1S9W - chains A and B of the 3 polymer chains in the assembly; structure by X-ray diffraction, 2.20 A resolution.

# Chain A
Protein: HLA class I histocompatibility antigen, A-2 alpha chain
Source organism: Homo sapiens
Notes: fragment: Extracellular Domains alpha1, alpha2, alpha3
UniProt: P01892 (1A02_HUMAN); residues 1-274 here correspond to UniProt positions 25-298 (UniProt number = residue number + 24)
Chain sequence (274 residues; numbered 1 to 274; the number before each row is that of its first residue):
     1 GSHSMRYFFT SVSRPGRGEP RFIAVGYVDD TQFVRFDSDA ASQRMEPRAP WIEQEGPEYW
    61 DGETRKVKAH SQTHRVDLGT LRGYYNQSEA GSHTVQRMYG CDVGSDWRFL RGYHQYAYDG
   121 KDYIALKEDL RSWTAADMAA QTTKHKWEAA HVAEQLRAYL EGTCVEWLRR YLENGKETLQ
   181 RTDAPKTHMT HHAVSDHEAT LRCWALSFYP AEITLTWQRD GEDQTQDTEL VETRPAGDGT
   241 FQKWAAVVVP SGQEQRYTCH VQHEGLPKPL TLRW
Cystine bridges: C101-C164, C203-C259

# Chain B
Protein: Beta-2-microglobulin
Source organism: Homo sapiens
UniProt: P61769 (B2MG_HUMAN); residues 1-99 here correspond to UniProt positions 21-119 (UniProt number = residue number + 20)
Chain sequence (100 residues; each row starts with the number of its first residue; numbering starts at 0):
     0 MIQRTPKIQV YSRHPAENGK SNFLNCYVSG FHPSDIEVDL LKNGERIEKV EHSDLSFSKD
    60 WSFYLLYYTE FTPTEKDEYA CRVNHVTLSQ PKIVKWDRDM
Cystine bridges: C25-C80
Construct notes: initiating methionine (0)
Curated features (UniProtKB/Swiss-Prot):
  - modified residue: Q2 (Pyrrolidone carboxylic acid)
  - glycosylation: I1 (N-linked (Glc) (glycation) isoleucine), K19 (N-linked (Glc) (glycation) lysine), K41 (N-linked (Glc) (glycation) lysine), K48 (N-linked (Glc) (glycation) lysine), K58 (N-linked (Glc) (glycation) lysine), K91 (N-linked (Glc) (glycation) lysine), K94 (N-linked (Glc) (glycation) lysine)

# Interface between chain A and chain B
Contacting residue pairs - 53 pairs, chain A then chain B:
  F8(A) with F56(B), hydrophobic
  F9(A) with F56(B)
  T10(A) with F56(B); F62(B)
  V12(A) with S33(B)
  I23(A) with L54(B)
  V25(A) with D53(B)
  Q32(A) with D53(B), hydrogen bond
  R35(A) with D53(B), salt bridge
  R48(A) with D53(B), salt bridge
  H93(A) with M0(B)
  Q96(A) with H31(B), hydrogen bond; F56(B); W60(B), hydrogen bond (side chain-backbone); F62(B)
  R97(A) with F56(B)
  Q115(A) with W60(B)
  Y116(A) with W60(B)
  A117(A) with W60(B)
  D119(A) with M0(B); I1(B); H31(B)
  G120(A) with I1(B); H31(B), hydrogen bond (backbone-side chain); W60(B)
  K121(A) with I1(B)
  D122(A) with W60(B), hydrogen bond
  T190(A) with D98(B), hydrogen bond
  H192(A) with D98(B), salt bridge
  R202(A) with D98(B), salt bridge; M99(B)
  W204(A) with D98(B); M99(B)
  V231(A) with Q8(B)
  E232(A) with K6(B); Q8(B), hydrogen bond (backbone-side chain); Y26(B); S28(B), hydrogen bond
  R234(A) with Q8(B), hydrogen bond; Y10(B); M99(B), hydrogen bond (side chain-backbone)
  P235(A) with Y10(B), hydrogen bond (backbone-side chain); Y26(B)
  A236(A) with R12(B), hydrogen bond (backbone-side chain); N24(B), hydrogen bond (backbone-side chain)
  G237(A) with R12(B); L65(B)
  D238(A) with R12(B); H13(B)
  Q242(A) with Y10(B); S11(B); R12(B), hydrogen bond (side chain-backbone)
  W244(A) with M99(B), hydrophobic
Also at the interface, not in a pair above, chain A (37 interface residues in all): Y27, S92, T94, M98, T233
Also at the interface, not in a pair above, chain B (24 interface residues in all): S55, D59, Y63

# Overview
37 residues of chain A and 24 residues of chain B are in contact; the contacts include 14 hydrogen bonds and 4
salt bridges. Polar contacts include R35(A)-D53(B), R48(A)-D53(B) and H192(A)-D98(B).
Here chain A is HLA class I histocompatibility antigen, A-2 alpha chain and chain B is Beta-2-microglobulin,
both from Homo sapiens. Entry 1S9W (Crystal Structure Analysis of NY-ESO-1 epitope, SLLMWITQC, in complex with
HLA-A2) was determined by X-ray diffraction, deposited together with 1S9X and 1S9Y.
